9D6O - chains A and E of the 3 polymer chains in the assembly; structure by X-ray diffraction, 3.31 A resolution.

== Chain A ==
Molecule: DNA polymerase theta
From: Homo sapiens
Notes: EC 3.6.4.12, 2.7.7.7, 2.7.7.49
UniProtKB: O75417 (DPOLQ_HUMAN); aligned to UniProt positions 1819-2590 over residues 1819-2590
Chain sequence (652 residues; numbered 1819 to 2590; 120 numbers in that range are skipped by the numbering (no residue carries them; nothing is unmodelled there); the number before each row is that of its first residue):
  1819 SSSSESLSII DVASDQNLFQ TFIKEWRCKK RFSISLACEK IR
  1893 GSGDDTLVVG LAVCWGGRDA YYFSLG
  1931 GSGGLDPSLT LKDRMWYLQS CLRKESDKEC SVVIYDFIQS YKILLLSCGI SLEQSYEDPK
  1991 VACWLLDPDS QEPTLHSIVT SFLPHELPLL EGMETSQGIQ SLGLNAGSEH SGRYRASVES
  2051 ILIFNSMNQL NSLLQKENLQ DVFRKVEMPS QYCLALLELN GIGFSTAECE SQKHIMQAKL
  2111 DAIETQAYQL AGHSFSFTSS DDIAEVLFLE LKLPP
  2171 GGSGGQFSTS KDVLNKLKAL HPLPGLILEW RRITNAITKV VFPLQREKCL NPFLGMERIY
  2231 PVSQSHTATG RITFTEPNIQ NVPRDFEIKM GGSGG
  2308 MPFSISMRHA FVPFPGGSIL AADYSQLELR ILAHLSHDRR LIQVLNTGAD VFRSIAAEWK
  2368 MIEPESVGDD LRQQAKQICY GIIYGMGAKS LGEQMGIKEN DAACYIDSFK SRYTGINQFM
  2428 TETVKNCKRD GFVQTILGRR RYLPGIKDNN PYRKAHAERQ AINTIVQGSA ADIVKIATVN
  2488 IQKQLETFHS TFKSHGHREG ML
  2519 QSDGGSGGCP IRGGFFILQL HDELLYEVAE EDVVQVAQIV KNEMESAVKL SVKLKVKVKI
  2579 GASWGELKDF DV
Disordered / not traced: 1819-1824, 1893-1896, 1931-1933, 2171-2174, 2519-2526
Differences from the reference sequence: insertion (1893, 2524); conflict Gly1895 (Cys in O75417), Gly1918 (Leu1930 in O75417), Gly1931 (Val in O75417), Ser1932 (Pro in O75417), Gly1933 (Pro in O75417), Gly1934 (Ser in O75417), Gly2171 (Leu in O75417), Gly2172 (Arg in O75417), Ser2173 (Leu in O75417), Gly2175 (Arg in O75417), Gly2261 (Ala2303 in O75417), Gly2262 (Ala2304 in O75417), Ser2263 (Asp2305 in O75417), Gly2264 (Arg2306 in O75417), Gly2522 (Gln2523 in O75417), Gly2525 (Met in O75417), Gly2526 (Phe in O75417)
Bound ions: Mg2+: Asp2330, Asp2540 (together with 2'-3'-dideoxyguanosine-5'-triphosphate)
Residues lining bound ligands:
  - A1A2D (2-[3-(2-hydroxyethyl)-2-oxoimidazolidin-1-yl]-4,6-bis(trifluoromethyl)phenyl (4-fluorophenyl)(methyl)carbamate): Leu2336, Arg2347, Leu2348, Val2351, Val2358, Ser2361, Ile2362, Glu2365, Trp2366, Ile2385, Cys2386, Ile2389, Ile2390, Met2402, Tyr2412, Ser2415, Phe2416, Arg2419, Tyr2420
  - 2'-3'-dideoxyguanosine-5'-triphosphate (DG3): Arg2241, Asp2330, Ser2332, Gln2333, Glu2335, Phe2359, Arg2379, Lys2383, Gln2384, Tyr2387, Tyr2391, Gln2474, Asp2540
Curated features (UniProtKB/Swiss-Prot):
  - region: Lys2142 to Pro2145, Gly2174, Gln2176, Phe2177 (Loop 1)
  - binding site (Mg(2+)): Asp2330, Tyr2331, Asp2540

== Chain E ==
Molecule: DNA Template
Sequence (24 nucleotides; numbered 1 to 24; the number before each row is that of its first residue):
     1 GCGAGACTCC GCGCTGCGAC GTCG
Disordered / not traced: 1-6, 20-24

== Interface between chain A and chain E ==
Pairs across the interface (42):
  Thr2208(A) - DG16(E)  phosphate contact
  Lys2209(A) - DT15(E)  hydrogen bond to the base
  Lys2209(A) - DG16(E)  sugar contact
  Arg2216(A) - DG16(E)  salt bridge to the phosphate
  Thr2237(A) - DG13(E)  phosphate contact
  Ala2238(A) - DG13(E)  hydrogen bond to the phosphate
  Thr2239(A) - DC12(E)  sugar contact
  Arg2241(A) - DG11(E)  base contact
  Arg2241(A) - DC12(E)  hydrogen bond to the base
  Thr2243(A) - DG13(E)  phosphate contact
  Thr2243(A) - DC14(E)  sugar contact
  Phe2244(A) - DC14(E)  sugar contact
  Thr2245(A) - DC14(E)  phosphate contact
  Thr2245(A) - DT15(E)  phosphate contact
  Glu2246(A) - DT15(E)  hydrogen bond to the phosphate
  Asn2248(A) - DC14(E)  hydrogen bond to the sugar
  Asn2248(A) - DT15(E)  phosphate contact
  Asn2251(A) - DG13(E)  hydrogen bond to the base
  Asn2251(A) - DC14(E)  base contact
  Tyr2387(A) - DC10(E)  base contact
  Gly2388(A) - DC10(E)  base contact
  Tyr2391(A) - DC10(E)  base contact
  Gly2392(A) - DC10(E)  sugar contact
  Met2393(A) - DC10(E)  hydrogen bond to the sugar
  Gly2394(A) - DC10(E)  hydrogen bond to the phosphate
  Ser2397(A) - DC10(E)  hydrogen bond to the phosphate
  Arg2448(A) - DC12(E)  salt bridge to the phosphate
  Asn2457(A) - DC7(E)  hydrogen bond to the base
  Asn2457(A) - DT8(E)  base contact
  Pro2458(A) - DC9(E)  base contact
  Tyr2459(A) - DT8(E)  base contact
  Tyr2459(A) - DC9(E)  sugar contact
  Ala2462(A) - DC9(E)  base contact
  His2463(A) - DG11(E)  salt bridge to the phosphate
  Arg2466(A) - DC9(E)  sugar contact
  Arg2466(A) - DC10(E)  hydrogen bond to the phosphate
  Arg2466(A) - DG11(E)  salt bridge to the phosphate
  Gln2467(A) - DG11(E)  phosphate contact
  Gln2467(A) - DC12(E)  hydrogen bond to the phosphate
  Asn2470(A) - DG11(E)  sugar contact
  Gln2474(A) - DG11(E)  base contact
  Gln2474(A) - DC12(E)  sugar contact
Also at the interface, not in a pair above, chain A (35 interface residues in all): Pro2213, Gln2234, His2236, Pro2247, Gln2384
Also at the interface, not in a pair above, chain E (11 interface residues in all): DC17

== Overview ==
35 residues of chain A and 11 residues of chain E are in contact; the contacts include 12 hydrogen bonds and 4
salt bridges. Among the polar pairs are Lys2209(A)-DT15(E), Arg2241(A)-DC12(E) and Asn2251(A)-DG13(E). Bound
to chain A: 2'-3'-dideoxyguanosine-5'-triphosphate and compound A1A2D.
Here chain A is DNA polymerase theta (Homo sapiens) and chain E is DNA Template. Entry 9D6O (Loop-Deleted DNA
Polymerase Theta Polymerase Domain in Complex with a dsDNA Overhang and an Allosteric Inhibitor) was
determined by X-ray diffraction.
